PDB entry 7ZSA | electron microscopy, 4.00 A resolution | chains M and T of the 38 polymer chains in the assembly

Chain M:
Molecule: Transcription initiation factor IIB
Organism: Saccharomyces cerevisiae
UniProt: P29055 (TF2B_YEAST); residues 1-345 here = UniProt positions 1-345
Amino-acid sequence (352 residues; each row starts with the number of its first residue):
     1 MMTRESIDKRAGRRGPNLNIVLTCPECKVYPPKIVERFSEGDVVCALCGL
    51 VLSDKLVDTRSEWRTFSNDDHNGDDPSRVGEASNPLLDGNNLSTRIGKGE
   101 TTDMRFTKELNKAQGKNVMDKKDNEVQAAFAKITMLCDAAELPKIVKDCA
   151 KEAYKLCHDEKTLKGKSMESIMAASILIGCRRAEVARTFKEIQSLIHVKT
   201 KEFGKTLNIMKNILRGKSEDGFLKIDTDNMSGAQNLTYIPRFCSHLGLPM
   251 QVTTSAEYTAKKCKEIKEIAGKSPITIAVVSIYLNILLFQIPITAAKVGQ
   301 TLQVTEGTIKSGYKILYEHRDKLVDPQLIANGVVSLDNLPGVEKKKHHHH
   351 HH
Disordered / not traced: 1-13, 59-77, 343-352
Sequence notes: expression tag (346-352)
Ion coordination: Zn2+: Cys24, Cys27, Cys45, Cys48
UniProt features mapped onto this chain:
  - zinc finger: Ile20 to Ser53 (TFIIB-type)
  - binding site (Zn(2+)): Cys24, Cys27, Cys45, Cys48

Chain T:
Molecule: Template DNA
Sequence (209 nucleotides; each row starts with the number of its first residue; numbers below 1 keep their minus sign (DA-135 is residue -135)):
  -135 ATCGATGTATATATCTGACACGTGCCTGGAGACTAGGGAGTAATCCCCTT
   -85 GGCGGTTAAAACGCGGGGGACAGCGCGTACGTGCGTTTAAGCGGTGCTAG
   -35 AGCTGTCTACGACCAACACAGCGCAGAAGAGCTATGATATTTTTATGTAT
    15 GTACAACACACATCGGAGGTGAATCGAACGTTCCATAGCTATTATATACA
    65 CAGCGTGCT

How chain M and chain T interact:
Contacting residue pairs (16):
  Lys112(M) - DA41(T)  hydrogen bond to the phosphate
  Lys112(M) - DA42(T)  salt bridge to the phosphate
  Gly165(M) - DG52(T)  phosphate contact
  Gly165(M) - DC53(T)  phosphate contact
  Lys166(M) - DC53(T)  salt bridge to the phosphate
  Gly271(M) - DC63(T)  sugar contact
  Lys272(M) - DC63(T)  phosphate contact
  Lys272(M) - DA64(T)  salt bridge to the phosphate
  Ser273(M) - DC63(T)  phosphate contact
  Ser273(M) - DA64(T)  hydrogen bond to the phosphate
  Thr276(M) - DA64(T)  hydrogen bond to the phosphate
  Gln303(M) - DC65(T)  phosphate contact
  Val304(M) - DC65(T)  phosphate contact
  Thr305(M) - DC65(T)  phosphate contact
  Thr305(M) - DA66(T)  phosphate contact
  Thr308(M) - DC65(T)  hydrogen bond to the phosphate
Interface residues without a listed pair, chain M (13 interface residues in all): Lys161, Glu268

Overview:
Chain M and chain T form an interface of 13 and 8 residues respectively, with 4 hydrogen bonds and 3 salt
bridges. Polar contacts include Lys112(M)-DA41(T), Ser273(M)-DA64(T) and Thr276(M)-DA64(T). Curated annotation
(UniProt) lists 4 Zn2+-binding residues on chain M.
Chain M is Transcription initiation factor IIB (Saccharomyces cerevisiae) and chain T is Template DNA; the
structure, Yeast RNA polymerase II transcription pre-initiation complex with the +1 nucleosome and NTP
(complex B), was determined by electron microscopy (same publication as 7ZS9 and 7ZSB).
